Entry 6OYY (X-ray diffraction, 2.70 A resolution); this record covers chains A and C of the 4 polymer chains in the assembly.

Chain A (and C):
Protein: Aspartate 1-decarboxylase beta chain
From: Mycobacterium tuberculosis (strain ATCC 25618 / H37Rv)
Notes: chain C of this document is another copy of the same molecule, construct and numbering; everything in this record applies to it too
UniProt: P9WIL3 (PAND_MYCTU); residue numbers follow UniProt; this construct covers 1-24
Sequence (24 residues; each row starts with the number of its first residue):
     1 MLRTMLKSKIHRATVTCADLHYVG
Curated features (UniProtKB/Swiss-Prot):
  - mutagenesis: His21 (H21R: In S11; may confer PZA resistance; when associated with V-49)
From the paper describing this entry:
  - mutagenesis - H21R (0.184 (0.003) s-1): decreased catalytic activity

How chain A and chain C interact:
Residue-residue contacts - 7 pairs, chain A then chain C:
  Lys7(A) - Arg3(C)
  His21(A) - Arg12(C)  hydrogen bond
  Tyr22(A) - His11(C)  hydrogen bond (backbone-side chain)
  Tyr22(A) - Arg12(C)
  Val23(A) - His11(C)
  Gly24(A) - Lys9(C)  hydrogen bond (backbone-side chain)
  Gly24(A) - His11(C)
Other interface residues (no listed pair), chain A (6 interface residues in all): Leu20
Other interface residues (no listed pair), chain C (5 interface residues in all): Met1

In short:
The interface between chain A and chain C involves 6 residues on one side and 5 on the other; the contacts
include 3 hydrogen bonds. Polar contacts include His21(A)-Arg12(C), Tyr22(A)-His11(C) and Gly24(A)-Lys9(C).
UniProt lists one mutagenesis site on chain A. The paper reports that H21R of chain A reduces catalytic
activity.
Both chains are Aspartate 1-decarboxylase beta chain (Mycobacterium tuberculosis (strain ATCC 25618 / H37Rv)).
Entry 6OYY (Crystal structure of Mtb aspartate decarboxylase, pyrazinoic acid complex) was determined by X-ray
diffraction together with 6OZ8, 6P02 and 6P1Y from the same study.
